8SPB - chains A and a of the 6 polymer chains in the assembly; structure by electron microscopy, 3.20 A resolution.

Chain A (and a):
Name: Caspase-4 subunit p20
Organism: Homo sapiens
Notes: chain a of this document is another copy of the same molecule, construct and numbering; everything in this record applies to it too
UniProt: P49662 (CASP4_HUMAN); residues 94-270 here = UniProt positions 94-270
Sequence (207 residues; row label = number of the first residue in the row):
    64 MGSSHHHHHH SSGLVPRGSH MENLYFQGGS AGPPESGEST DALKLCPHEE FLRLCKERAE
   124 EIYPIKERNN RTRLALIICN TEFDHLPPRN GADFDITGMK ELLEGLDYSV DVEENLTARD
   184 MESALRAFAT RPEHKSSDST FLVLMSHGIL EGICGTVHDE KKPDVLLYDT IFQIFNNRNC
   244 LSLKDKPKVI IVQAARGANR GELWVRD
Disordered / not traced: 64-104
Differences from the reference sequence: expression tag (64-93); conflict A258 (Cys in P49662)
Curated features (UniProtKB/Swiss-Prot):
  - active site: H210
  - mutagenesis: R152 (R152A: Abolished ability to cleave IL18), I212 (I212D: Abolished ability to cleave IL18; when associated with D-261), A261 (A261D: Abolished ability to cleave IL18; when associated with D-212), W267 (W267L/N: Abolished interaction with Gasdermin-D (GSDMD) and ability to mediate its cleavage. Abolished binding to IL18 and ability to mediate its cleavage), R269 (R269D: Abolished binding to IL18 and ability to mediate its cleavage), D270 (D270A: Abolished autoprocessing and ability to form a heterotetramer composed of Caspase-4 subunit p10 and Caspase-4 subunit p20, preventing ability to cleave GSDMD and induce pyroptosis)
Reported in the primary citation:
  - mutagenesis - W267N (more than 100-fold), R269D: decreased catalytic activity with Interleukin-18
  - mutagenesis - W267N: decreased catalytic activity on Ac-WEHD-pNA
  - mutagenesis - W267N, R269D: decreased signaling in response to Cytosolic LPS
  - mutagenesis - W267N: abolished catalytic activity
  - mutagenesis - R269D: decreased catalytic activity on LPS electroporation

How chain A and chain a interact:
Residue-residue contacts (5):
  R241(A) with L266(a)
  L244(A) with V268(a), hydrophobic
  K247(A) with V268(a); D270(a)
  L266(A) with R241(a)
Also at the interface, not in a pair above, chain A (6 interface residues in all): N240, V268
Also at the interface, not in a pair above, chain a (7 interface residues in all): K247, N262, R269

In short:
6 residues of chain A face 7 of chain a across their interface. Curated annotation (UniProt) lists active-site
residue H210(A) and 6 mutagenesis sites on chain A. The paper reports that W267N and R269D of chain A reduce
catalytic activity with Interleukin-18; W267N and R269D of chain A reduce signaling in response to Cytosolic
LPS.
Both chains are Caspase-4 subunit p20 (Homo sapiens). Entry 8SPB (Caspase-4/Pro-IL-18 complex) was determined
by electron microscopy.
